6EYC - chains 2 and 6 of the 6 polymer chains in the assembly; structure by electron microscopy, 3.80 A resolution.

# Chain 2
Molecule: DNA replication licensing factor MCM2
Organism: Saccharomyces cerevisiae (strain ATCC 204508 / S288c)
Notes: EC 3.6.4.12
UniProtKB: P29469 (MCM2_YEAST); residues 1-868 here = UniProt positions 1-868
Chain sequence (868 residues; row label = number of the first residue in the row):
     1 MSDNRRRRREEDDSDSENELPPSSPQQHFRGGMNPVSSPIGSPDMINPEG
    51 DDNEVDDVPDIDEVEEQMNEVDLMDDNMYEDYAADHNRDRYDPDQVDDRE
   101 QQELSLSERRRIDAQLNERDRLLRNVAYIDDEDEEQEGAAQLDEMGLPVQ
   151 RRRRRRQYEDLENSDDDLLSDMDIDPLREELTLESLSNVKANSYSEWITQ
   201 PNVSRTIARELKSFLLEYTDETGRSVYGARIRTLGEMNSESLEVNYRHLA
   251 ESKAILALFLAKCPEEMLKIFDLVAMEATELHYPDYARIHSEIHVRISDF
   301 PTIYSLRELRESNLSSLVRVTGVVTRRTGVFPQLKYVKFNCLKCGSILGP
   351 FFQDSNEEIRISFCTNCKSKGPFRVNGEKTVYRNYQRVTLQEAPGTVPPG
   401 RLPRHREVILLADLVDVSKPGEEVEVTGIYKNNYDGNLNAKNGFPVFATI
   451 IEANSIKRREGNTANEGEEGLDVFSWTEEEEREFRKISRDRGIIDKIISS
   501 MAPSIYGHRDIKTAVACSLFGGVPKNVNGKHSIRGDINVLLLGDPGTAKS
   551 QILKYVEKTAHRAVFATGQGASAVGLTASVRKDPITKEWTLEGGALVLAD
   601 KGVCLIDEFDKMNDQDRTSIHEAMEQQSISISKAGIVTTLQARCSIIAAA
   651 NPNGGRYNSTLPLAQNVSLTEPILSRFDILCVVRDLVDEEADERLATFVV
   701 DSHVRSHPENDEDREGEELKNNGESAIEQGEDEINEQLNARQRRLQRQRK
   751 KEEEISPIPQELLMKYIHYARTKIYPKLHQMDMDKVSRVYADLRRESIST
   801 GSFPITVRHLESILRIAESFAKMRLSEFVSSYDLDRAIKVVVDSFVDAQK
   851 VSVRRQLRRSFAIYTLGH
Disordered / not traced: 1-200, 461-472, 707-755, 865-868
Bound ions: Zn2+: Cys341, Cys344, Cys364, Cys367
Residues lining bound ligands:
  - ADP (adenosine-5'-diphosphate), molecule 1: Ile505, Pro545, Gly546, Thr547, Ala548, Lys549, Ser550, Gln551, Glu608, Asn651, Leu695, Val699
  - ADP, molecule 2: Arg676, Val807, Arg808, Glu811
Swiss-Prot annotation at these positions:
  - zinc finger: Cys341 to Cys367 (C4-type)
  - motif: Ser675 to Asp678 (Arginine finger)
  - binding site (ATP): Gly543 to Ser550
  - modified residue (Phosphoserine): Ser14, Ser16, Ser23, Ser164, Ser170
  - natural variant: Glu392 (E392K: In allele MCM2-1)
  - mutagenesis: Cys364 (C364Y/F/S/H: Loss of activity), Cys367 (C367Y/F/S/H: Loss of activity), Lys549 (K549A: Reduces MCM2-7 complex helicase activity. Abolishes MCM2-7 complex helicase activity; when associated with MCM5 A-422. Reduces MCM2-7 complex helicase activity; when associated with MCM3 A-415), Arg676 (R676A: Loss of MCM2-7 complex helicase activity)

# Chain 6
Molecule: DNA replication licensing factor MCM6
Organism: Saccharomyces cerevisiae (strain ATCC 204508 / S288c)
Notes: EC 3.6.4.12
UniProtKB: P53091 (MCM6_YEAST); residue numbers follow UniProt; this construct covers 1-1017
Chain sequence (1017 residues; each row starts with the number of its first residue):
     1 MSSPFPADTPSSNRPSNSSPPPSSIGAGFGSSSGLDSQIGSRLHFPSSSQ
    51 PHVSNSQTGPFVNDSTQFSSQRLQTDGSATNDMEGNEPARSFKSRALNHV
   101 KKVDDVTGEKVREAFEQFLEDFSVQSTDTGEVEKVYRAQIEFMKIYDLNT
   151 IYIDYQHLSMRENGALAMAISEQYYRFLPFLQKGLRRVVRKYAPELLNTS
   201 DSLKRSEGDEGQADEDEQQDDDMNGSSLPRDSGSSAAPGNGTSAMATRSI
   251 TTSTSPEQTERVFQISFFNLPTVHRIRDIRSEKIGSLLSISGTVTRTSEV
   301 RPELYKASFTCDMCRAIVDNVEQSFKYTEPTFCPNPSCENRAFWTLNVTR
   351 SRFLDWQKVRIQENANEIPTGSMPRTLDVILRGDSVERAKPGDRCKFTGV
   401 EIVVPDVTQLGLPGVKPSSTLDTRGISKTTEGLNSGVTGLRSLGVRDLTY
   451 KISFLACHVISIGSNIGASSPDANSNNRETELQMAANLQANNVYQDNERD
   501 QEVFLNSLSSDEINELKEMVKDEHIYDKLVRSIAPAVFGHEAVKKGILLQ
   551 MLGGVHKSTVEGIKLRGDINICVVGDPSTSKSQFLKYVVGFAPRSVYTSG
   601 KASSAAGLTAAVVRDEEGGDYTIEAGALMLADNGICCIDEFDKMDISDQV
   651 AIHEAMEQQTISIAKAGIHATLNARTSILAAANPVGGRYNRKLSLRGNLN
   701 MTAPIMSRFDLFFVILDDCNEKIDTELASHIVDLHMKRDEAIEPPFSAEQ
   751 LRRYIKYARTFKPILTKEARSYLVEKYKELRKDDAQGFSRSSYRITVRQL
   801 ESMIRLSEAIARANCVDEITPSFIAEAYDLLRQSIIRVDVDDVEMDEEFD
   851 NIESQSHAASGNNDDNDDGTGSGVITSEPPADIEEGQSEATARPGTSEKK
   901 KTTVTYDKYVSMMNMIVRKIAEVDREGAEELTAVDIVDWYLLQKENDLGS
   951 LAEYWEERRLAFKVIKRLVKDRILMEIHGTRHNLRDLENEENENNKTVYV
  1001 IHPNCEVLDQLEPQDSS
Disordered / not traced: 1-102, 195-259, 430-440, 464-509, 841-1017
Bound ions: Zn2+: Cys314, Cys333, Cys338
Residues lining bound ligands: ADP (adenosine-5'-diphosphate): Ala536, Val537, Phe538, Pro577, Ser578, Thr579, Ser580, Lys581, Ser582, Gln583, Leu727
Swiss-Prot annotation at these positions:
  - motif: Ser707 to Asp710 (Arginine finger)
  - binding site (ATP): Gly575 to Ser582
  - modified residue: Ser78 (Phosphoserine), Ser249 (Phosphoserine), Ser372 (Phosphoserine), Thr766 (Phosphothreonine)
  - mutagenesis: Lys581 (K581A: Loss of MCM2-7 complex helicase activity)

# Interface between chain 2 and chain 6
Pairs across the interface - 82 pairs, chain 2 then chain 6:
  Glu308(2) - Glu387(6)
  Arg310(2) - Val300(6)
  Arg310(2) - Glu387(6)  salt bridge
  Glu311(2) - Phe353(6)
  Glu311(2) - Asp355(6)
  Thr325(2) - His669(6)
  Thr389(2) - Tyr621(6)
  Gln391(2) - His669(6)
  Gln391(2) - Ala670(6)
  Gln391(2) - Thr671(6)  hydrogen bond (side chain-backbone)
  Pro394(2) - Thr671(6)
  Pro394(2) - Asn673(6)  hydrogen bond (backbone-side chain)
  Gly395(2) - Lys564(6)
  Pro399(2) - Lys390(6)  hydrogen bond (backbone-side chain)
  Pro399(2) - Asn633(6)
  Gly400(2) - Lys390(6)
  Gly400(2) - Met629(6)
  Gly400(2) - Asp632(6)
  Leu402(2) - Ile623(6)
  Leu402(2) - Met629(6)  hydrophobic
  Leu402(2) - Leu672(6)  hydrophobic
  Arg404(2) - Thr297(6)  hydrogen bond
  Arg404(2) - Ser298(6)
  Arg404(2) - Gln357(6)
  His405(2) - Tyr621(6)
  Arg406(2) - Val300(6)
  Asn432(2) - Phe353(6)
  Tyr434(2) - Leu346(6)
  Tyr434(2) - Val348(6)  hydrophobic
  Asn439(2) - Tyr327(6)
  Lys441(2) - Arg301(6)
  Lys441(2) - Glu617(6)  hydrogen bond (side chain-backbone)
  Phe444(2) - Ser324(6)
  Phe444(2) - Trp356(6)
  Pro445(2) - Pro302(6)
  Pro445(2) - Leu304(6)  hydrogen bond (backbone-backbone)
  Pro445(2) - Gln323(6)
  Pro445(2) - Ser324(6)
  Pro445(2) - Tyr327(6)  hydrophobic
  Val446(2) - Arg301(6)
  Val446(2) - Pro302(6)
  Val446(2) - Trp356(6)  hydrophobic
  Phe447(2) - Pro302(6)  hydrogen bond (backbone-backbone)
  Phe447(2) - Leu304(6)  hydrophobic
  Phe447(2) - Phe353(6)  hydrophobic
  Thr449(2) - Pro302(6)
  Pro545(2) - Arg794(6)
  Pro545(2) - Arg798(6)
  Gly546(2) - Thr796(6)
  Gly546(2) - Arg798(6)
  Lys558(2) - Glu561(6)  salt bridge
  Ala571(2) - Glu654(6)
  Pro584(2) - Ala666(6)
  Pro584(2) - Gly667(6)
  Glu608(2) - Glu657(6)
  Gly654(2) - Arg794(6)  hydrogen bond (backbone-side chain)
  Gly655(2) - Arg794(6)
  Arg656(2) - Phe788(6)
  Arg656(2) - Arg794(6)
  Leu686(2) - Arg781(6)  hydrogen bond (backbone-side chain)
  Val687(2) - Arg781(6)  hydrogen bond (backbone-side chain)
  Asp688(2) - Arg781(6)
  Ala691(2) - Arg781(6)
  Asp692(2) - Val774(6)
  Asp692(2) - Tyr777(6)
  Asp692(2) - Lys778(6)
  Asp692(2) - Arg781(6)  salt bridge
  Leu695(2) - Val797(6)  hydrophobic
  Ala696(2) - Val774(6)  hydrophobic
  Val699(2) - Leu800(6)  hydrophobic
  Val699(2) - Glu801(6)
  Ser702(2) - Ser558(6)
  His703(2) - Ser558(6)  hydrogen bond
  His703(2) - Leu565(6)
  His703(2) - Glu801(6)  salt bridge
  His703(2) - Ile804(6)
  Val704(2) - Leu765(6)  hydrophobic
  Val704(2) - Arg770(6)
  Arg705(2) - Val560(6)
  Ser706(2) - Lys557(6)
  Ser706(2) - Ser558(6)  hydrogen bond (backbone-side chain)
  Ser706(2) - Thr559(6)
Also at the interface, not in a pair above, chain 2 (57 interface residues in all): Leu314, Arg326, Val397, Arg401, Pro403, Glu407, Leu438, Gly443, Gly570, Lys611, Glu689, Val700
Also at the interface, not in a pair above, chain 6 (64 interface residues in all): Glu299, Glu303, Phe325, Leu354, Ile380, Ile402, Leu455, Gly619, Asp620, Ile668, Thr702

# In short
57 residues of chain 2 and 64 residues of chain 6 are in contact; the contacts include 12 hydrogen bonds and 4
salt bridges. Among the polar pairs are Arg310(2)-Glu387(6), Lys558(2)-Glu561(6) and Asp692(2)-Arg781(6).
Chain 2 binds ADP. Ligands of chain 6: ADP.
Here chain 2 is DNA replication licensing factor MCM2 and chain 6 is DNA replication licensing factor MCM6,
both from Saccharomyces cerevisiae (strain ATCC 204508 / S288c). Entry 6EYC (Re-refinement of the MCM2-7
double hexamer using ISOLDE) was determined by electron microscopy.
